7OW1 - chains A and H of the 3 polymer chains in the assembly; structure by X-ray diffraction, 1.40 A resolution.

== Chain A ==
Molecule: Amyloid-beta precursor protein
Reference sequence: P05067 (A4_HUMAN); residues 3-14 here correspond to UniProt positions 674-685 (UniProt number = residue number + 671)
Amino-acid sequence (12 residues; row label = number of the first residue in the row):
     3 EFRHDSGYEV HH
Not modelled in the structure: 13-14
Modified / non-standard residues: Glu3 (pyroglutamic acid; PCA)
Differences from the reference sequence: conflict Glu3 (Glu674 in P05067)
What the authors report for this chain:
  - contacts within the chain: Arg5-Asp7 (salt bridge)

== Chain H ==
Molecule: TAP01 family antibody heavy chain
From: Homo sapiens
Notes: antibody fragment or engineered binder
Amino-acid sequence (219 residues; row label = number of the first residue in the row):
     1 QVQLKQSGPG LVQPSQSLSI TCTVSGFSLT SYGIHWVRQS PGKGLEWLGV MWSGGITDFY
    61 AAFISRLSIS RDISKSQVFF KMNSLQADDT AIYYCARGSR YALDYWGQGT SVSVSSASTK
   121 GPSVFPLAPS SKSTSGGTAA LGCLVKDYFP EPVTVSWNSG ALTSGVHTFP AVLQSSGLYS
   181 LSSVVTVPSS SLGTQTYICN VNHKPSNTKV DKKVEPKSC
Disulfides: Cys22-Cys95, Cys143-Cys199
Residues lining bound ligands: citrate anion (FLC): Arg97, Ser99, Asp104, Tyr105

== Chain A / chain H interface ==
Pairs across the interface (22):
  Phe4(A) - Arg100(H)
  Arg5(A) - Trp52(H)
  Arg5(A) - Arg100(H)
  His6(A) - His35(H)  hydrogen bond (backbone-side chain)
  His6(A) - Trp52(H)
  His6(A) - Gly98(H)
  His6(A) - Ser99(H)  hydrogen bond (backbone-backbone)
  His6(A) - Arg100(H)  hydrogen bond (backbone-backbone)
  His6(A) - Tyr101(H)  hydrogen bond (side chain-backbone)
  His6(A) - Ala102(H)
  His6(A) - Leu103(H)
  Asp7(A) - Ser31(H)
  Asp7(A) - Tyr32(H)
  Asp7(A) - Gly33(H)  hydrogen bond (backbone-backbone)
  Asp7(A) - Trp52(H)
  Asp7(A) - Ser53(H)  hydrogen bond (backbone-backbone)
  Asp7(A) - Gly98(H)
  Asp7(A) - Ser99(H)  hydrogen bond (backbone-backbone)
  Asp7(A) - Arg100(H)
  Ser8(A) - Trp52(H)
  Ser8(A) - Ser53(H)
  Gly9(A) - Trp52(H)
The authors on this interface:
  - epitope / paratope residues, chain A: Arg5(A)
  - epitope / paratope residues, chain H: Tyr32(H), Trp52(H), Tyr101(H)

== Overview ==
The interface between chain A and chain H involves 6 residues on one side and 12 on the other, with 7 hydrogen
bonds. Polar contacts include His6(A)-His35(H), His6(A)-Tyr101(H) and His6(A)-Ser99(H). Ligands of chain H:
citrate anion. The paper reports epitope/paratope residues Arg5(A) and Tyr32(H) among others; contacts within
the chain involving Arg5(A) and Asp7(A).
Here chain A is Amyloid-beta precursor protein and chain H is TAP01 family antibody heavy chain (Homo
sapiens). Entry 7OW1 (Crystal Structure of TAP01 in complex with amyloid beta peptide) was determined by X-ray
diffraction, deposited together with 7OXN.
